Entry 4Z1T (X-ray diffraction, 1.50 A resolution); this record covers chains A and C of the 3 polymer chains in the assembly.

# Chain A (and C)
Molecule: Macrophage migration inhibitory factor
Source organism: Homo sapiens
Notes: EC 5.3.2.1, 5.3.3.12; chain C of this document is another copy of the same molecule, construct and numbering; everything in this record applies to it too
Reference sequence: P14174 (MIF_HUMAN); residues 1-114 here correspond to UniProt positions 2-115 (UniProt number = residue number + 1)
Sequence (114 residues; numbered 1 to 114; the number before each row is that of its first residue):
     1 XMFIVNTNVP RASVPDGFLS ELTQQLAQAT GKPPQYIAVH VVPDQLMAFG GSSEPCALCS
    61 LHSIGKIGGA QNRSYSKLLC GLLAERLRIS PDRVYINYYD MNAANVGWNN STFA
Modified residues: 4N9 (1-[(4-cyanobenzyl)carbamothioyl]-L-proline) at position 1
UniProt features mapped onto this chain:
  - binding site (substrate): Lys32, Ile64, Asn97
  - modified residue: Lys77 (N6-acetyllysine)

# How chain A and chain C interact
Pairs across the interface (59; chain A residue first):
  4N9_1(A) - Tyr95(C)
  Met2(A) - Leu58(C)  hydrophobic
  Met2(A) - Tyr95(C)  hydrophobic
  Met2(A) - Asn97(C)  hydrogen bond
  Leu19(A) - Leu46(C)  hydrophobic
  Leu19(A) - Met47(C)
  Thr23(A) - Gly51(C)
  Pro34(A) - Gly50(C)
  Gln35(A) - Phe49(C)
  Gln35(A) - Gly50(C)
  Tyr36(A) - Tyr95(C)  hydrogen bond (backbone-side chain)
  Ile37(A) - Phe49(C)
  Ile37(A) - Gly50(C)  hydrogen bond (backbone-backbone)
  Ala38(A) - Ala48(C)
  Ala38(A) - Leu58(C)  hydrophobic
  Val39(A) - Met47(C)
  Val39(A) - Ala48(C)  hydrogen bond (backbone-backbone)
  His40(A) - Asn6(C)
  His40(A) - Gln45(C)  hydrogen bond
  His40(A) - Leu46(C)
  His40(A) - Met47(C)
  His40(A) - Leu58(C)
  Val41(A) - Leu46(C)  hydrogen bond (backbone-backbone)
  Val42(A) - Gln45(C)
  His62(A) - Asn97(C)
  His62(A) - Tyr99(C)  hydrogen bond
  Met101(A) - Asn97(C)
  Met101(A) - Tyr98(C)
  Ala104(A) - Asn72(C)  hydrogen bond (backbone-side chain)
  Asn105(A) - Ile67(C)
  Asn105(A) - Asn72(C)  hydrogen bond
  Asn105(A) - Ile96(C)
  Asn105(A) - Asn97(C)
  Asn105(A) - Tyr98(C)  hydrogen bond (backbone-backbone)
  Val106(A) - Ile96(C)
  Val106(A) - Asn97(C)
  Gly107(A) - Ser76(C)
  Gly107(A) - Val94(C)
  Gly107(A) - Tyr95(C)
  Gly107(A) - Ile96(C)  hydrogen bond (backbone-backbone)
  Gly107(A) - Tyr98(C)
  Trp108(A) - Phe49(C)
  Trp108(A) - Asp92(C)  hydrogen bond (side chain-backbone)
  Trp108(A) - Val94(C)
  Trp108(A) - Tyr95(C)
  Asn109(A) - Pro91(C)  hydrogen bond (backbone-backbone)
  Asn109(A) - Asp92(C)
  Asn110(A) - Arg73(C)
  Asn110(A) - Ser76(C)
  Asn110(A) - Lys77(C)  hydrogen bond (backbone-backbone)
  Asn110(A) - Cys80(C)
  Asn110(A) - Gly81(C)
  Asn110(A) - Pro91(C)
  Ser111(A) - Arg73(C)
  Ser111(A) - Ser76(C)  hydrogen bond (backbone-side chain)
  Thr112(A) - Asn72(C)
  Thr112(A) - Arg73(C)
  Phe113(A) - Tyr95(C)  hydrophobic
  Ala114(A) - Arg73(C)
Other interface residues (no listed pair), chain A (27 interface residues in all): Val14
Other interface residues (no listed pair), chain C (26 interface residues in all): Gly69, Arg93

# Overview
27 residues of chain A and 26 residues of chain C are in contact; the contacts include 15 hydrogen bonds.
Polar contacts include Met2(A)-Asn97(C), Tyr36(A)-Tyr95(C) and His40(A)-Gln45(C). Curated annotation (UniProt)
lists 3 substrate-binding residues on chain A.
Both chains are Macrophage migration inhibitory factor (Homo sapiens). Entry 4Z1T (MIF in complex with
4-[(4-oxo-2-thioxo-1,3-thiazolan-3-yl)methyl]benzonitrile) was determined by X-ray diffraction, deposited
together with 4Z15 and 4Z1U.
